Entry 1K8U (X-ray diffraction, 1.15 A resolution); this record covers chain A.

[Chain A]
Name: S100A6
Source organism: Homo sapiens
UniProt: P06703 (S10A6_HUMAN); numbering as in UniProt (aligned over 1-90)
Chain sequence (90 residues; each row starts with the number of its first residue):
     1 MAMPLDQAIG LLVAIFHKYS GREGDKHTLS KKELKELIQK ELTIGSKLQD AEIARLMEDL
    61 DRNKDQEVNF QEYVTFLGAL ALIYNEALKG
Disordered / not traced: 1
Sequence notes: modified residue (3, 57)
Modified / non-standard residues: Mse3 (selenomethionine; parent Met); Mse57 (selenomethionine; parent Met)
Swiss-Prot annotation at these positions:
  - binding site (Ca(2+)): Thr28, Glu33, Asp61, Asn63, Asp65, Glu67, Glu72
  - modified residue: Lys40 (N6-acetyllysine), Ser46 (Phosphoserine), Lys47 (N6-acetyllysine)
From the paper describing this entry:
  - contacts within the chain: Leu42-Tyr84, Ile44-Tyr84, Lys47-Tyr84, Ile53-Tyr84, Leu80-Tyr84
  - self-association interface (contacts with another copy of this molecule); pairs are residue here / residue on that copy: Asp6-Tyr84

[Overview]
UniProt lists 7 Ca2+-binding residues. The paper reports a self-association interface involving Asp6; contacts
within the chain involving Leu42, Tyr84 and Ile44 among others.
Chain A is S100A6 (Homo sapiens); the structure, Crystal structure of calcium-free (or apo) human S100A6;
CYS3MET mutant (selenomethionine derivative), was determined by X-ray diffraction together with 1K96, 1K9K and
1K9P from the same study.
